Entry 2VN9 (X-ray diffraction, 2.30 A resolution); this record covers chain A.

[Chain A]
Protein: Calcium/calmodulin-dependent protein kinase type II delta chain
From: Homo sapiens
Notes: EC 2.7.11.17; fragment: kinase domain, residues 11-309
UniProtKB: Q13557 (KCC2D_HUMAN); residue numbers follow UniProt; this construct covers 11-309
Amino-acid sequence (301 residues; row label = number of the first residue in the row; note: 10 numbers in that range are skipped by the numbering (no residue carries them; nothing is unmodelled there); numbers below 1 keep their minus sign (Ser-1 is residue -1)):
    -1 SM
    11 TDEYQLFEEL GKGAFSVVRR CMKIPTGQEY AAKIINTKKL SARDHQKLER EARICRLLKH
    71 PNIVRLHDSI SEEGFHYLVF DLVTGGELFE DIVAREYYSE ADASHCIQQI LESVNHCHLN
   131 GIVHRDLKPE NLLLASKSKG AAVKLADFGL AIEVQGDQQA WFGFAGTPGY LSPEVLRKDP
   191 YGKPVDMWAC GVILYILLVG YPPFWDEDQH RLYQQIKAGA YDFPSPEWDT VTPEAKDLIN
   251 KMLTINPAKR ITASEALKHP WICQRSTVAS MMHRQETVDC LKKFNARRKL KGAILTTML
Ligand contacts: GVD ([4-({4-[(5-cyclopropyl-1H-pyrazol-3-yl)amino]quinazolin-2-yl}imino)cyclohexa-2,5-dien-1-yl]acetonitrile): Leu20, Gly21, Lys22, Val28, Ala41, Lys43, Val74, Phe90, Asp91, Leu92, Val93, Thr94, Leu143, Ala156, Asp157
UniProt features mapped onto this chain:
  - region: His283 to Lys292 (Autoinhibitory domain), Leu291 to Lys301 (Calmodulin-binding)
  - active site: Asp136 (Proton acceptor)
  - binding site (ATP): Leu20 to Val28, Lys43
  - modified residue (Phosphothreonine): Thr287, Thr306, Thr307
Reported in the primary citation:
  - post-translational modification sites: Thr287, Thr306 (citing earlier work)
  - post-translational modification sites: Thr307

[Overview]
Ligands of chain A: compound GVD. Curated annotation (UniProt) lists active-site residue Asp136 and 10
ATP-binding residues. The paper reports modification sites Thr287, Thr306 and Thr307.
Chain A is Calcium/calmodulin-dependent protein kinase type II delta chain (Homo sapiens); the structure,
Crystal Structure of Human Calcium Calmodulin dependent Protein Kinase II delta isoform 1, CAMKD, was
determined by X-ray diffraction together with 2WEL, 2W2C, 2VZ6, 2V7O and 2UX0 from the same study.
